PDB entry 8JJV | X-ray diffraction, 1.23 A resolution | chains A and B

Chain A:
Protein: Nanobody
Organism: Camelus dromedarius
Notes: antibody fragment or engineered binder
Sequence (130 residues; numbered 1 to 130; the number before each row is that of its first residue):
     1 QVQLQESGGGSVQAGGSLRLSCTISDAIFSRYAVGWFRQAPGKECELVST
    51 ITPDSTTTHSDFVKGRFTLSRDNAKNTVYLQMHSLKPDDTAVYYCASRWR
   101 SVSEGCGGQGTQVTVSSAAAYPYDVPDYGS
Disordered / not traced: 1-8, 119-130
Disulfides: Cys22-Cys95, Cys45-Cys106

Chain B:
Protein: Alpha-synuclein peptide
UniProtKB: P37840 (SYUA_HUMAN); residues -2 to 11 here correspond to UniProt positions 43-56 (UniProt number = residue number + 45)
Sequence (14 residues; each row starts with the number of its first residue; numbers below 1 keep their minus sign (Lys-2 is residue -2)):
    -2 KTKEGVVHGVATVA
Disordered / not traced: -2 to 0

How chain A and chain B interact:
Pairs across the interface (41; chain A residue first):
  Gly9(A) - Val10(B)
  Gly10(A) - Val10(B)
  Arg19(A) - Val10(B)
  Arg19(A) - Ala11(B)  hydrogen bond (backbone-backbone)
  Leu20(A) - Thr9(B)
  Leu20(A) - Ala11(B)
  Ser21(A) - Val7(B)
  Ser21(A) - Ala8(B)
  Ser21(A) - Thr9(B)  hydrogen bond (backbone-backbone)
  Ser21(A) - Ala11(B)
  Cys22(A) - Val7(B)
  Thr23(A) - Gly6(B)
  Thr23(A) - Val7(B)  hydrogen bond (backbone-backbone)
  Ile24(A) - Val4(B)
  Ile24(A) - Gly6(B)
  Ile28(A) - Val4(B)  hydrophobic
  Trp36(A) - Ala8(B)  hydrophobic
  Tyr93(A) - Ala8(B)
  Cys95(A) - His5(B)
  Cys95(A) - Gly6(B)  hydrogen bond (backbone-backbone)
  Ala96(A) - Val4(B)
  Ala96(A) - His5(B)
  Ser97(A) - Val3(B)
  Ser97(A) - Val4(B)  hydrogen bond (backbone-backbone)
  Arg98(A) - Glu1(B)  salt bridge
  Arg98(A) - Gly2(B)  hydrogen bond (side chain-backbone)
  Arg98(A) - Val3(B)
  Arg98(A) - Val4(B)
  Trp99(A) - Val3(B)  hydrophobic
  Arg100(A) - Gly2(B)
  Arg100(A) - Val3(B)
  Glu104(A) - Val3(B)
  Glu104(A) - His5(B)  hydrogen bond (backbone-side chain)
  Gly107(A) - His5(B)
  Gly108(A) - His5(B)
  Gln109(A) - Gly6(B)
  Gln109(A) - Val7(B)
  Gln109(A) - Ala8(B)  hydrogen bond (backbone-backbone)
  Gly110(A) - Ala8(B)
  Thr111(A) - Ala8(B)
  Thr111(A) - Thr9(B)
Other interface residues (no listed pair), chain A (27 interface residues in all): Leu18, Ser25, Tyr79, Tyr94

Overview:
Chain A and chain B form an interface of 27 and 11 residues respectively, with 8 hydrogen bonds and 1 salt
bridge. Among the polar pairs are Arg98(A)-Glu1(B), Arg98(A)-Gly2(B) and Glu104(A)-His5(B).
Chain A is Nanobody (Camelus dromedarius) and chain B is Alpha-synuclein peptide; the structure, Structure of
truncated form of nanobody in complex with alpha-synuclein peptide, was determined by X-ray diffraction,
deposited together with 8JLY.
